PDB entry 9ECN | X-ray diffraction, 2.00 A resolution | chains A and E of the 6 polymer chains in the assembly

# Chain A
Protein: Methyl-coenzyme M reductase subunit alpha
From: Methanosarcina acetivorans C2A
Notes: EC 2.8.4.1
UniProt: Q8THH1 (MCRA_METAC); residues 1001-1570 here correspond to UniProt positions 1-570 (UniProt number = residue number - 1000)
Amino-acid sequence (570 residues; row label = number of the first residue in the row):
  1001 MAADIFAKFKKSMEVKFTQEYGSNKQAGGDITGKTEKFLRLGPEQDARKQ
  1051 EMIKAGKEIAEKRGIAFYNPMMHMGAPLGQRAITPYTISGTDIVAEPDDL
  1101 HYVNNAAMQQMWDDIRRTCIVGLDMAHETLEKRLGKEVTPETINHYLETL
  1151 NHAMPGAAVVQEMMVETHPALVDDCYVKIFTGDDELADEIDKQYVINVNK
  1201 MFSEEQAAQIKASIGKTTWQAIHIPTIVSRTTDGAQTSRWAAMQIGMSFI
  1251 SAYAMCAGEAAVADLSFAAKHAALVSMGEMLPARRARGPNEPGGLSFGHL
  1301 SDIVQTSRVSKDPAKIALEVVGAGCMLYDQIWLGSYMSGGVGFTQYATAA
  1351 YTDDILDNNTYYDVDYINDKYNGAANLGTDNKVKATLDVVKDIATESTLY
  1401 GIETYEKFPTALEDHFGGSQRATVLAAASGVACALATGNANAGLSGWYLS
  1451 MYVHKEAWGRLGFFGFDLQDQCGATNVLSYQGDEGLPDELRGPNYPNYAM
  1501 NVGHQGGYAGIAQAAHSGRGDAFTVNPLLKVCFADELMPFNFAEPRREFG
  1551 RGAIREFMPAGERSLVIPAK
Unresolved in the structure: 1001, 1570
Modified / non-standard residues: His1271 (N1-methylated histidine; MHS); Arg1285 (5-methyl-arginine; AGM); Gln1420 (2-methyl-glutamine; MGN); Gly1465 (thioglycin; GL3); Asp1470 (didehydroaspartate; DYA); Cys1472 (S-methylcysteine; SMC)
Bound ions: factor 430 Ni: Gln1161 (together with SHT)
Small-molecule neighbours:
  - factor 430 (F43), molecule 1: Ala1157, Ala1158, Val1159, Val1160, Gln1161, Met1164, Val1165, Met1243, Gln1244, Met1247, Ile1250, Ala1257, Gly1258
  - factor 430 (F43), molecule 2: Gly1339, Gly1340, Val1341, Gly1342, Phe1343, Thr1344, Gln1345, Tyr1346, Phe1416, Gly1417, Gly1418, Gln1420, Gly1462, Phe1463
  - SHT (O-phosphono-N-{(2E)-7-[(2-sulfoethyl)dithio]hept-2-enoyl}-L-threonine): Gln1161, Arg1239, Lys1270, His1271
  - Coenzyme B (TP7): Arg1284, Arg1285, Leu1333, Met1337, Ser1338, Phe1343, Phe1463, Ala1499, Met1500, Asn1501, Val1502

# Chain E
Protein: Methyl-coenzyme M reductase subunit gamma
From: Methanosarcina acetivorans C2A
Notes: EC 2.8.4.1
UniProt: Q8THH0 (Q8THH0_METAC); residues 3001-3248 here correspond to UniProt positions 1-248 (UniProt number = residue number - 3000)
Amino-acid sequence (321 residues; each row starts with the number of its first residue):
  2928 MDYKDHDGDYKDHDIDYKDDDDKGSAASWSHPQFEKGGGSGGGSGGGSWS
  2978 HPQFEKSGGGGSGGGSGGDDDDKMAYEAQYYPGATSVGANRRKHMSGKLE
  3028 KLREISDEDLTAVLGHRAPGSDYPSTHPPLAEMGEPACSIREAVAATPGA
  3078 AAGDRVRYVQFADSMYNAPATPYFRSYFAAINFRGVDPGTLSGRQIVEAR
  3128 ERDMEQCAKVQMETEMTDPALAGMRGATVHGHSVRLQEDGVMFDMLDRRR
  3178 LEGGVIIMDKDQVAIPLDRKVNLGKPMSSEEAAKRTTIYRVDNVAFRDDA
  3228 EVIEWVHRVFDQRTSYGFQPK
Unresolved in the structure: 2928-3001
Sequence notes: initiating methionine (2928); expression tag (2929-3000)
Small-molecule neighbours: factor 430 (F43): Leu3118, Ser3119, Gly3120, Arg3121, Ala3154, Thr3155, Val3156, His3157, Gly3158, His3159, Ser3160

# How chain A and chain E interact
Contacting residue pairs - 119 pairs, chain A then chain E:
  Phe1017(A) with Arg3162(E)
  Gly1033(A) with Arg3162(E)
  Lys1034(A) with Arg3162(E); Leu3163(E), hydrogen bond (backbone-backbone); Arg3217(E); Asp3219(E), salt bridge
  Thr1035(A) with Arg3162(E); Leu3163(E)
  Glu1036(A) with Arg3162(E), salt bridge; Leu3163(E), hydrogen bond (backbone-backbone); Gln3164(E)
  Lys1037(A) with Glu3165(E)
  Phe1038(A) with Val3161(E), hydrophobic; Arg3162(E); Gln3164(E); Phe3170(E), hydrophobic
  Arg1040(A) with Asp3171(E), hydrogen bond (side chain-backbone); Met3172(E), hydrogen bond (side chain-backbone); Asp3174(E)
  His1073(A) with Met3172(E)
  Met1074(A) with Ala3154(E), hydrophobic; Thr3155(E); Leu3173(E); Val3190(E)
  Gly1075(A) with Leu3173(E)
  Ala1076(A) with Met3172(E); Leu3173(E)
  Pro1077(A) with Met3172(E)
  Leu1078(A) with Met3172(E), hydrophobic
  Gln1080(A) with Phe3170(E); Met3172(E)
  Arg1081(A) with His3157(E), hydrogen bond; Phe3170(E)
  Leu1387(A) with Phe3237(E), hydrophobic; Asp3238(E); Thr3241(E); Ser3242(E)
  Val1390(A) with Phe3237(E), hydrophobic
  Lys1391(A) with His3234(E); Phe3237(E); Asp3238(E), salt bridge
  Thr1395(A) with His3234(E), hydrogen bond
  Glu1396(A) with Arg3224(E), salt bridge
  Leu1399(A) with Phe3223(E), hydrophobic; Arg3224(E)
  Tyr1400(A) with Arg3224(E)
  Glu1403(A) with Val3218(E); Arg3224(E), salt bridge
  Glu1406(A) with Tyr3216(E); Arg3217(E), hydrogen bond (backbone-side chain); Val3218(E), hydrogen bond (side chain-backbone)
  Pro1409(A) with Tyr3093(E); Arg3162(E)
  Thr1410(A) with Arg3162(E)
  Leu1412(A) with Met3092(E), hydrophobic; Tyr3093(E); Ser3160(E)
  Glu1413(A) with Ser3160(E); Val3161(E); Arg3162(E), salt bridge
  Phe1416(A) with His3157(E); His3159(E); Ser3160(E), hydrogen bond (backbone-side chain)
  Gly1418(A) with Ser3119(E), hydrogen bond (backbone-side chain)
  Arg1421(A) with Met3092(E), hydrogen bond; His3159(E), hydrogen bond; Ser3160(E)
  Ser1445(A) with Phe3237(E)
  Leu1449(A) with Val3233(E), hydrophobic; Phe3237(E), hydrophobic
  Tyr1452(A) with Val3233(E), hydrophobic; Arg3240(E), hydrogen bond
  Val1453(A) with Phe3223(E), hydrophobic; Val3233(E), hydrophobic
  Lys1455(A) with Tyr3100(E); Tyr3104(E)
  Glu1456(A) with Tyr3008(E), hydrogen bond; Arg3018(E), hydrogen bond (backbone-side chain); Tyr3216(E); Phe3223(E); Trp3232(E); Val3233(E)
  Ala1457(A) with Arg3018(E); Tyr3216(E), hydrogen bond (backbone-backbone); Phe3223(E), hydrophobic
  Trp1458(A) with Met3092(E); Thr3098(E); Ile3215(E); Tyr3216(E)
  Gly1459(A) with Arg3018(E); Thr3098(E); Pro3099(E); Tyr3100(E), hydrogen bond (backbone-backbone)
  Arg1460(A) with Asp3090(E), hydrogen bond (side chain-backbone); Met3092(E); Thr3098(E); Pro3099(E); Tyr3100(E); Ser3119(E), hydrogen bond (side chain-backbone); His3159(E); Ile3215(E)
  Leu1461(A) with Tyr3100(E); Ser3119(E)
  Gly1462(A) with Leu3118(E); Ser3119(E), hydrogen bond (backbone-backbone)
  Phe1464(A) with Gly3116(E); Thr3117(E); Leu3118(E)
  Asp1467(A) with Tyr3100(E)
  Gln1471(A) with Arg3240(E), hydrogen bond
  Ala1474(A) with Phe3237(E), hydrophobic; Thr3241(E)
  Thr1475(A) with Arg3240(E), hydrogen bond (side chain-backbone); Gly3244(E), hydrogen bond (side chain-backbone)
  Leu1478(A) with Thr3241(E); Phe3245(E)
  Ser1479(A) with Gly3244(E)
  Tyr1480(A) with Phe3245(E); Gln3246(E), hydrogen bond
Other interface residues (no listed pair), chain A (57 interface residues in all): Asp1030, Gly1079, Lys1407, Gly1417, Phe1463
Other interface residues (no listed pair), chain E (51 interface residues in all): Phe3101, Val3229, Ile3230, Tyr3243

# Overview
The interface between chain A and chain E involves 57 residues on one side and 51 on the other; the contacts
include 24 hydrogen bonds and 6 salt bridges. Polar pairs include Lys1034(A)-Asp3219(E), Glu1036(A)-Arg3162(E)
and Lys1391(A)-Asp3238(E).
Here chain A is Methyl-coenzyme M reductase subunit alpha and chain E is Methyl-coenzyme M reductase subunit
gamma, both from Methanosarcina acetivorans C2A. Entry 9ECN (M. acetivorans MCR containing a 2-methylglutamine
modification) was determined by X-ray diffraction together with 9CCB from the same study.
